Entry 8FR8 (electron microscopy, 2.76 A resolution); this record covers chains a and k of the 58 polymer chains in the assembly.

== Chain a ==
Molecule: 16S rRNA
Organism: Mycolicibacterium smegmatis MC2 155
Sequence (1511 nucleotides; each row starts with the number of its first residue):
     7 UUUGGAGAGU UUGAUCCUGG CUCAGGACGA ACGCUGGCGG CGUGCUUAAC ACAUGCAAGU
    67 CGAACGGAAA GGCCCUUUCG GGGGUACUCG AGUGGCGAAC GGGUGAGUAA CACGUGGGUG
   127 AUCUGCCCUG CACUUUGGGA UAAGCCUGGG AAACUGGGUC UAAUACCGAA UACACCCUGC
   187 UGGUCGCAUG GCCUGGUAGG GGAAAGCUUU UGCGGUGUGG GAUGGGCCCG CGGCCUAUCA
   247 GCUUGUUGGU GGGGUGAUGG CCUACCAAGG CGACGACGGG UAGCCGGCCU GAGAGGGUGA
   307 CCGGCCACAC UGGGACUGAG AUACGGCCCA GACUCCUACG GGAGGCAGCA GUGGGGAAUA
   367 UUGCACAAUG GGCGCAAGCC UGAUGCAGCG ACGCCGCGUG AGGGAUGACG GCCUUCGGGU
   427 UGUAAACCUC UUUCAGCACA GACGAAGCGC AAGUGACGGU AUGUGCAGAA GAAGGACCGG
   487 CCAACUACGU GCCAGCAGCC GCGGUAAUAC GUAGGGUCCG AGCGUUGUCC GGAAUUACUG
   547 GGCGUAAAGA GCUCGUAGGU GGUUUGUCGC GUUGUUCGUG AAAACUCACA GCUUAACUGU
   607 GGGCGUGCGG GCGAUACGGG CAGACUAGAG UACUGCAGGG GAGACUGGAA UUCCUGGUGU
   667 AGCGGUGGAA UGCGCAGAUA UCAGGAGGAA CACCGGUGGC GAAGGCGGGU CUCUGGGCAG
   727 UAACUGACGC UGAGGAGCGA AAGCGUGGGG AGCGAACAGG AUUAGAUACC CUGGUAGUCC
   787 ACGCCGUAAA CGGUGGGUAC UAGGUGUGGG UUUCCUUCCU UGGGAUCCGU GCCGUAGCUA
   847 ACGCAUUAAG UACCCCGCCU GGGGAGUACG GCCGCAAGGC UAAAACUCAA AGGAAUUGAC
   907 GGGGGCCCGC ACAAGCGGCG GAGCAUGUGG AUUAAUUCGA UGCAACGCGA AGAACCUUAC
   967 CUGGGUUUGA CAUGCACAGG ACGCCGGCAG AGAUGUCGGU UCCCUUGUGG CCUGUGUGCA
  1027 GGUGGUGCAU GGCUGUCGUC AGCUCGUGUC GUGAGAUGUU GGGUUAAGUC CCGCAACGAG
  1087 CGCAACCCUU GUCUCAUGUU GCCAGCACGU UAUGGUGGGG ACUCGUGAGA GACUGCCGGG
  1147 GUCAACUCGG AGGAAGGUGG GGAUGACGUC AAGUCAUCAU GCCCCUUAUG UCCAGGGCUU
  1207 CACACAUGCU ACAAUGGCCG GUACAAAGGG CUGCGAUGCC GUGAGGUGGA GCGAAUCCUU
  1267 UCAAAGCCGG UCUCAGUUCG GAUCGGGGUC UGCAACUCGA CCCCGUGAAG UCGGAGUCGC
  1327 UAGUAAUCGC AGAUCAGCAA CGCUGCGGUG AAUACGUUCC CGGGCCUUGU ACACACCGCC
  1387 CGUCACGUCA UGAAAGUCGG UAACACCCGA AGCCGGUGGC CUAACCCUUG UGGAGGGAGC
  1447 CGUCGAAGGU GGGAUCGGCG AUUGGGACGA AGUCGUAACA AGGUAGCCGU ACCGGAAGGU
  1507 GCGGCUGGAU C

== Chain k ==
Protein: 30S ribosomal protein S9
Organism: Mycolicibacterium smegmatis MC2 155
Reference sequence: A0QSP9 (RS9_MYCS2); residue numbers follow UniProt; this construct covers 25-150
Sequence (126 residues; each row starts with the number of its first residue):
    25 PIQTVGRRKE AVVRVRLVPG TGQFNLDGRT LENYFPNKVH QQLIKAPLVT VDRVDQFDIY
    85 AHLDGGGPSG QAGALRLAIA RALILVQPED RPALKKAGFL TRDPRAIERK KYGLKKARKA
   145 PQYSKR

== Chain a / chain k interface ==
Pairs across the interface (108; chain a residue first):
  C925(a) - Gln146(k)  hydrogen bond to the sugar
  G948(a) - Lys149(k)  hydrogen bond to the sugar
  C949(a) - Tyr147(k)  hydrogen bond to the sugar
  A950(a) - Tyr147(k)  phosphate contact
  C952(a) - Arg150(k)  hydrogen bond to the base
  G1097(a) - Arg126(k)  hydrogen bond to the phosphate
  G1097(a) - Pro128(k)  sugar contact
  U1098(a) - Arg31(k)  salt bridge to the phosphate
  U1098(a) - Arg105(k)  hydrogen bond to the phosphate
  U1098(a) - Arg126(k)  salt bridge to the phosphate
  C1099(a) - Val29(k)  phosphate contact
  C1099(a) - Arg31(k)  salt bridge to the phosphate
  C1099(a) - Arg105(k)  salt bridge to the phosphate
  C1108(a) - Arg38(k)  hydrogen bond to the phosphate
  C1109(a) - Arg38(k)  salt bridge to the phosphate
  A1110(a) - Arg40(k)  sugar contact
  A1110(a) - His86(k)  salt bridge to the phosphate
  A1127(a) - Gln27(k)  hydrogen bond to the sugar
  C1128(a) - Gln27(k)  sugar contact
  C1128(a) - Arg38(k)  hydrogen bond to the base
  U1129(a) - Val29(k)  sugar contact
  U1129(a) - Arg31(k)  phosphate contact
  U1129(a) - Val36(k)  sugar contact
  U1129(a) - Arg38(k)  sugar contact
  C1130(a) - Arg31(k)  salt bridge to the phosphate
  C1130(a) - Val36(k)  phosphate contact
  A1157(a) - Lys120(k)  salt bridge to the phosphate
  G1158(a) - Lys119(k)  salt bridge to the phosphate
  G1159(a) - Arg115(k)  salt bridge to the phosphate
  G1159(a) - Lys119(k)  hydrogen bond to the base
  A1160(a) - Arg115(k)  salt bridge to the phosphate
  A1160(a) - Thr125(k)  phosphate contact
  A1160(a) - Arg126(k)  sugar contact
  A1161(a) - Thr125(k)  hydrogen bond to the phosphate
  G1167(a) - Glu132(k)  phosphate contact
  G1167(a) - Lys135(k)  hydrogen bond to the sugar
  G1168(a) - Lys135(k)  phosphate contact
  A1169(a) - Tyr136(k)  hydrogen bond to the phosphate
  A1212(a) - Ser148(k)  phosphate contact
  U1213(a) - Gln146(k)  hydrogen bond to the phosphate
  G1214(a) - Lys139(k)  phosphate contact
  G1214(a) - Pro145(k)  phosphate contact
  G1214(a) - Gln146(k)  hydrogen bond to the phosphate
  A1229(a) - Arg53(k)  hydrogen bond to the sugar
  C1230(a) - Tyr58(k)  sugar contact
  C1230(a) - Gly90(k)  hydrogen bond to the sugar
  C1230(a) - Gly91(k)  sugar contact
  C1230(a) - Pro92(k)  base contact
  C1230(a) - Gln95(k)  hydrogen bond to the sugar
  A1231(a) - Glu34(k)  hydrogen bond to the sugar
  A1231(a) - Asp88(k)  phosphate contact
  A1231(a) - Gly89(k)  hydrogen bond to the phosphate
  A1231(a) - Gly90(k)  hydrogen bond to the sugar
  A1232(a) - Glu34(k)  sugar contact
  C1324(a) - Pro145(k)  sugar contact
  C1324(a) - Gln146(k)  sugar contact
  C1324(a) - Tyr147(k)  hydrogen bond to the sugar
  G1325(a) - Arg142(k)  sugar contact
  G1325(a) - Lys143(k)  sugar contact
  G1325(a) - Ala144(k)  hydrogen bond to the sugar
  G1325(a) - Pro145(k)  sugar contact
  G1325(a) - Tyr147(k)  phosphate contact
  C1326(a) - Arg142(k)  sugar contact
  U1327(a) - Arg142(k)  salt bridge to the phosphate
  A1328(a) - Arg129(k)  base contact
  A1328(a) - Arg142(k)  salt bridge to the phosphate
  G1329(a) - Arg32(k)  hydrogen bond to the base
  G1329(a) - Lys33(k)  base contact
  G1329(a) - Arg129(k)  hydrogen bond to the base
  G1329(a) - Ala130(k)  sugar contact
  G1329(a) - Ile131(k)  sugar contact
  U1330(a) - Ala130(k)  phosphate contact
  U1330(a) - Ile131(k)  phosphate contact
  U1330(a) - Glu132(k)  hydrogen bond to the phosphate
  U1330(a) - Arg142(k)  phosphate contact
  A1331(a) - Lys140(k)  salt bridge to the phosphate
  A1331(a) - Ala141(k)  phosphate contact
  A1331(a) - Arg142(k)  hydrogen bond to the phosphate
  A1331(a) - Lys143(k)  hydrogen bond to the phosphate
  A1332(a) - Lys140(k)  hydrogen bond to the base
  A1332(a) - Lys143(k)  salt bridge to the phosphate
  U1333(a) - Lys140(k)  base contact
  C1349(a) - Lys139(k)  salt bridge to the phosphate
  U1350(a) - Lys134(k)  salt bridge to the phosphate
  U1350(a) - Tyr136(k)  phosphate contact
  U1350(a) - Gly137(k)  hydrogen bond to the phosphate
  U1350(a) - Leu138(k)  phosphate contact
  G1351(a) - Arg133(k)  salt bridge to the phosphate
  G1351(a) - Lys134(k)  salt bridge to the phosphate
  G1351(a) - Lys135(k)  hydrogen bond to the phosphate
  G1351(a) - Tyr136(k)  hydrogen bond to the phosphate
  C1352(a) - Arg133(k)  phosphate contact
  C1352(a) - Lys134(k)  hydrogen bond to the phosphate
  G1353(a) - Glu34(k)  phosphate contact
  G1353(a) - Ile131(k)  base contact
  G1354(a) - Lys33(k)  phosphate contact
  G1354(a) - Glu34(k)  phosphate contact
  G1354(a) - Gly91(k)  hydrogen bond to the phosphate
  G1354(a) - Ile131(k)  phosphate contact
  U1355(a) - Lys33(k)  salt bridge to the phosphate
  U1355(a) - Gly91(k)  phosphate contact
  U1355(a) - Pro92(k)  phosphate contact
  U1355(a) - Ser93(k)  hydrogen bond to the phosphate
  U1355(a) - Gly94(k)  hydrogen bond to the phosphate
  G1356(a) - Lys33(k)  hydrogen bond to the base
  G1356(a) - His64(k)  salt bridge to the phosphate
  G1356(a) - Ser93(k)  hydrogen bond to the phosphate
  G1356(a) - Ile131(k)  base contact
Interface residues without a listed pair, chain a (55 interface residues in all): G924, U1096, G1165, U1170, C1211, C1273, G1348
Interface residues without a listed pair, chain k (55 interface residues in all): Pro25, Thr28, Pro60, Leu87, Leu124

== Summary ==
The chain a/chain k interface involves 55 residues from each chain; the contacts include 38 hydrogen bonds and
21 salt bridges. Among the polar pairs are C952(a)-Arg150(k), C1128(a)-Arg38(k) and G1159(a)-Lys119(k).
Here chain a is 16S rRNA and chain k is 30S ribosomal protein S9, both from Mycolicibacterium smegmatis MC2
155. Entry 8FR8 (Structure of Mycobacterium smegmatis Rsh bound to a 70S translation initiation complex) was
determined by electron microscopy.
